9E12 - chains A and C of the 12 polymer chains in the assembly; structure by electron microscopy, 4.50 A resolution (low resolution: residue-level contacts below are approximate; hydrogen-bond / salt-bridge calls are withheld).

== Chain A ==
Protein: Cytoplasmic dynein 1 heavy chain 1
From: Homo sapiens
UniProtKB: Q14204 (DYHC1_HUMAN); residues 1-4646 here = UniProt positions 1-4646
Amino-acid sequence (4646 residues; numbered 1 to 4646; the number before each row is that of its first residue):
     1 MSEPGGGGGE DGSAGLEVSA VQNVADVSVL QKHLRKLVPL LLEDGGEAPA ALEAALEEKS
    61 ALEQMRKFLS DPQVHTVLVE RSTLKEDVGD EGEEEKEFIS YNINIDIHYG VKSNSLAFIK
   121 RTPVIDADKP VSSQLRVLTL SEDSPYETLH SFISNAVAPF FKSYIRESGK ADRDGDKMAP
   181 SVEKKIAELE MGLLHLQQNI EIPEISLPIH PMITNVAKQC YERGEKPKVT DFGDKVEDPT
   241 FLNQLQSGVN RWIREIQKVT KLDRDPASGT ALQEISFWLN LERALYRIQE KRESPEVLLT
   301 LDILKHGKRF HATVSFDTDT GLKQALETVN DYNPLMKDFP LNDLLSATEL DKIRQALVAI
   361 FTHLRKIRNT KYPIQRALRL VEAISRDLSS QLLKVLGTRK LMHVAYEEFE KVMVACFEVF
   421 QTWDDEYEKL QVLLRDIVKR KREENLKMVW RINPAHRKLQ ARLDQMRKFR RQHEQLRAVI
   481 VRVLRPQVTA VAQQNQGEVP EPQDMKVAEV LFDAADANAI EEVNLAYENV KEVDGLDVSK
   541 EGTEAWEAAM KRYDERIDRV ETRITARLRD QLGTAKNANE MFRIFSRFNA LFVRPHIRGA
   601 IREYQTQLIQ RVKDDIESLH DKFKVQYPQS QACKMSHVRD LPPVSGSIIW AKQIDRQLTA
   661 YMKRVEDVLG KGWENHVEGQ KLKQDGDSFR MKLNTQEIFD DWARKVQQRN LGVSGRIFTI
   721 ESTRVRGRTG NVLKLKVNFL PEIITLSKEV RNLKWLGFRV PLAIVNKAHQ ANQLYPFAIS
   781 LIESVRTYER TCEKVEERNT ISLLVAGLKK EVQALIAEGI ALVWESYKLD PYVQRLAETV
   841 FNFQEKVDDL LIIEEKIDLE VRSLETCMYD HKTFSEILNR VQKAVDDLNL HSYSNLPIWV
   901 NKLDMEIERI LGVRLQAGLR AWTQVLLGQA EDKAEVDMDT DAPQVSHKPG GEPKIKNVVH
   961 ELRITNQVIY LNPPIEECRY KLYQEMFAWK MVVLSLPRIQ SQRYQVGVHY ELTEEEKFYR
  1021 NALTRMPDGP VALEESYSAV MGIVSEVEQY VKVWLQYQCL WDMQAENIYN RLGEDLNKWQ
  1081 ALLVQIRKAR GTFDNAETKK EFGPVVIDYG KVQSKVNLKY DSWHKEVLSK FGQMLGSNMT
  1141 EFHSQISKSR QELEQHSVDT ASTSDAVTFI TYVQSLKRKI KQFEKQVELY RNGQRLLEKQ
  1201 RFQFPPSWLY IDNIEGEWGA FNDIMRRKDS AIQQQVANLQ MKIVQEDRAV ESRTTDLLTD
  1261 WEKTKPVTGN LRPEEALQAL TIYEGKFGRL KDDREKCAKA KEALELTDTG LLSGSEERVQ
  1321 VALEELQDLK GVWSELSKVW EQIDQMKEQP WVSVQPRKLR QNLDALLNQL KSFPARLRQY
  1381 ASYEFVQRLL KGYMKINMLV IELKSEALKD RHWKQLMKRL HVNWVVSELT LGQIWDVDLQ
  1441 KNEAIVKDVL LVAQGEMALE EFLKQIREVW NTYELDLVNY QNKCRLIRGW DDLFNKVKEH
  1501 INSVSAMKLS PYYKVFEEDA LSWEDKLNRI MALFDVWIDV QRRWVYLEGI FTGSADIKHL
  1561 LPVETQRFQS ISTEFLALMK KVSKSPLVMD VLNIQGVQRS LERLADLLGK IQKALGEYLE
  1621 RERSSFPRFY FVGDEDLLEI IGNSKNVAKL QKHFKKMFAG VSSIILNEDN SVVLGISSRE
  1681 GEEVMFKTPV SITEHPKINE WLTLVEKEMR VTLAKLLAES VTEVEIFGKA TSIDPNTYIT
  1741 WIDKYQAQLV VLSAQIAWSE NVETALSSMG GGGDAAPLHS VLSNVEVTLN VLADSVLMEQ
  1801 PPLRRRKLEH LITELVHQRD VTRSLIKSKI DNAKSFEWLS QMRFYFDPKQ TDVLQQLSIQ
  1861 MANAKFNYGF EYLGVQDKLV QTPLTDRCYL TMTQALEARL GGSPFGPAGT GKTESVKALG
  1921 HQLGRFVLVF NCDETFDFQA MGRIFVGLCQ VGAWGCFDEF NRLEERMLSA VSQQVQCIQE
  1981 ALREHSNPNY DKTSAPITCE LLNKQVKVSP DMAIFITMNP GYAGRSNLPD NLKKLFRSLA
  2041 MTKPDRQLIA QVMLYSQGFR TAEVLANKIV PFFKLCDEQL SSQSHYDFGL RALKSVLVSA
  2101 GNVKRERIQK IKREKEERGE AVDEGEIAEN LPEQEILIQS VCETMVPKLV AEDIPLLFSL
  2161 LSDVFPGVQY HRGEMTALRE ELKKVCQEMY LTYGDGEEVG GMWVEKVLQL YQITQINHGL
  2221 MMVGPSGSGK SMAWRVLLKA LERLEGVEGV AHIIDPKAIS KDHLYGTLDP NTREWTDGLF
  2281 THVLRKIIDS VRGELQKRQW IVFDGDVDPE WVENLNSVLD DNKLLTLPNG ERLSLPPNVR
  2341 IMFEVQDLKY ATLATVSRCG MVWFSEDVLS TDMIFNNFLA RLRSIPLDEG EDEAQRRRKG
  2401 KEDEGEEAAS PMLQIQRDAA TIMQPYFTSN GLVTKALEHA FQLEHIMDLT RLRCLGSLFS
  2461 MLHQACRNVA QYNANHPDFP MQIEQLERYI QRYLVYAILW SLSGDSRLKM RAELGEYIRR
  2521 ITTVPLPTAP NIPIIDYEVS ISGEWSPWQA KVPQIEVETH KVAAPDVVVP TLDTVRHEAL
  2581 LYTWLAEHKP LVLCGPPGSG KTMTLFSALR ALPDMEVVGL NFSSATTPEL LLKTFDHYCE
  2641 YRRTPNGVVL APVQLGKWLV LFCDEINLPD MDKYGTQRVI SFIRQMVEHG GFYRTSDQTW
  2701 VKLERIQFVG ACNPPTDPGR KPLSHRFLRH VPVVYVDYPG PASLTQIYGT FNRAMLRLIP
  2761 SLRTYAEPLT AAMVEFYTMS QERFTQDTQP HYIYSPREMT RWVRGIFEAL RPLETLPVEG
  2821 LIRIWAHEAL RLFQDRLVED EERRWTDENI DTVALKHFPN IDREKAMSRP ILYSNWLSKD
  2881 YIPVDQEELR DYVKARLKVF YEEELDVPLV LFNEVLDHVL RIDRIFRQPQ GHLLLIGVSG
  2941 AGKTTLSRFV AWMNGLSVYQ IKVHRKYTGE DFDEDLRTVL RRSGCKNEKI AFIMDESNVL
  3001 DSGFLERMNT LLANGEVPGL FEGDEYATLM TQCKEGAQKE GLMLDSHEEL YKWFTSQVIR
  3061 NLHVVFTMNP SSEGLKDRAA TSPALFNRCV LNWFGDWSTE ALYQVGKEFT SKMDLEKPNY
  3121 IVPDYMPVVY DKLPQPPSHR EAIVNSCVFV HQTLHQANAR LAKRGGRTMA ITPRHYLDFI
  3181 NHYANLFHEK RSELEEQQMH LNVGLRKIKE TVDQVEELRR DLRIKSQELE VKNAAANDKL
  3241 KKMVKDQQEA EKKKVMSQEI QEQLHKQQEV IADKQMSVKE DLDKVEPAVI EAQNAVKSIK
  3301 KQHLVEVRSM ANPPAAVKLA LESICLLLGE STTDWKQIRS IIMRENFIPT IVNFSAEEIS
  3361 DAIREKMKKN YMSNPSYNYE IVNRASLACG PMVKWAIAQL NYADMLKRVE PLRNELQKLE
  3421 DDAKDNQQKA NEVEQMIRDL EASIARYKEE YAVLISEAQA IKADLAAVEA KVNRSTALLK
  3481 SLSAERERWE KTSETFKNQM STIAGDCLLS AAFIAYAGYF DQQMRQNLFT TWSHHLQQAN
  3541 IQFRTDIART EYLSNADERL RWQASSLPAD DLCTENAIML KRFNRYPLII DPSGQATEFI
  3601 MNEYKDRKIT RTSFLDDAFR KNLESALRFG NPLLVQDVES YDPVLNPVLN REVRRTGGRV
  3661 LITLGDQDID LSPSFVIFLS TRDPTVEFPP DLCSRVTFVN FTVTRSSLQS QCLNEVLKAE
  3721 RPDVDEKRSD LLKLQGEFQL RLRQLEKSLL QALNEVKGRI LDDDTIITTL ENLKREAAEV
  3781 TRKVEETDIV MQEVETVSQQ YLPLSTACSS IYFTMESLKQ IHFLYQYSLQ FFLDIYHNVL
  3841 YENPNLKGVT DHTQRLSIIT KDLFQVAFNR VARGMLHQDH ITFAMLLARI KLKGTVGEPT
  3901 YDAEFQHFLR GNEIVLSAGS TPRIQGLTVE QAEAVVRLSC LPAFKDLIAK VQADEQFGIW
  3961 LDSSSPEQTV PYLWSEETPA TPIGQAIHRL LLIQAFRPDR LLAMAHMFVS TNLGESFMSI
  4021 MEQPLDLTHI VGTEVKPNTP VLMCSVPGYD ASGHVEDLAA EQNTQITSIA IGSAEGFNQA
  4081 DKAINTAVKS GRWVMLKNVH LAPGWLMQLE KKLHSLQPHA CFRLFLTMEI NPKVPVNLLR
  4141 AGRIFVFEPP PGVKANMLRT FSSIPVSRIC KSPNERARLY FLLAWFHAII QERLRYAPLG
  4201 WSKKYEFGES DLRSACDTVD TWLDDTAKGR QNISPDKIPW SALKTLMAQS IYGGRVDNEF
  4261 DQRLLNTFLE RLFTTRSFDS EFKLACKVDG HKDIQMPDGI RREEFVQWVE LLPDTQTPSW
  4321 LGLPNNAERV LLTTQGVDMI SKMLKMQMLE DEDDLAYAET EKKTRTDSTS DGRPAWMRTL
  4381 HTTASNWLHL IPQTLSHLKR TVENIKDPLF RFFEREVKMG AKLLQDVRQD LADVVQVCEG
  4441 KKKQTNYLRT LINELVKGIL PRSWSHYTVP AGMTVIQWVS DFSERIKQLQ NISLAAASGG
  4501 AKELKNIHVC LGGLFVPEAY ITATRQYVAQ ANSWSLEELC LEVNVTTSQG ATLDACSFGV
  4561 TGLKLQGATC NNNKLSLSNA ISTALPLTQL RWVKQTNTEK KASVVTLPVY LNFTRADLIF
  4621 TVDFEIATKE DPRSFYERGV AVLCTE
Disordered / not traced: 1-19, 489-511, 931-945, 2390-2409, 4348-4373, 4646
Curated features (UniProtKB/Swiss-Prot):
  - binding site (ATP): Gly1906 to Thr1913, Gly2224 to Ser2231, Gly2595 to Thr2602, Gly2937 to Thr2944
  - modified residue: Ser2 (N-acetylserine), Ser70 (Phosphoserine), Lys1125 (N6-acetyllysine), Ser1230 (Phosphoserine), Lys3480 (N6-acetyllysine), Ser4162 (Phosphoserine), Lys4283 (N6-acetyllysine), Thr4366 (Phosphothreonine), Ser4368 (Phosphoserine)
  - natural variant: Glu94 (E94K: Found in a patient with spinal muscular atrophy; uncertain significance), Lys129 (K129I: In CDCBM13), Arg264 (R264L: In SMALED1), His306 (H306R: In CMT2O and SMALED1), Ile584 (I584L: In SMALED1), Arg598 (R598C: In CMT2O and SMALED1), Thr659 to Met662 (deletion: In CDCBM13), Lys671 (K671E: In SMALED1), Pro776 (P776L: In SMALED1), Tyr970 (Y970C: In SMALED1), Gly1132 (G1132E: In SMALED1), Gln1194 (Q1194R: In CMT2O), 9 further natural variant entries in UniProt
Bound ions: Mg2+ site 1: Thr1913, Asp1958 (together with ADP); Mg2+ site 2: Glu2344 (together with ATP)
Residues lining bound ligands:
  - ADP (adenosine-5'-diphosphate), molecule 1: Leu1879, Val1880, Thr1882, Thr1885, Pro1907, Ala1908, Gly1909, Thr1910, Gly1911, Lys1912, Thr1913, Glu1914, Asp1958, Thr2017, Ile2049, Leu2090, Arg2091, Lys2094, Asp2320, Asp2321, Arg2358
  - ADP, molecule 2: Val2567, Val2568, Val2569, Thr2571, Thr2574, Pro2596, Pro2597, Gly2598, Ser2599, Gly2600, Lys2601, Thr2602, Met2603, Pro2739, Ile2747, Tyr2748, Phe2751, Pro2796, Arg2797, Thr2800
  - ADP, molecule 3: Val2907, Pro2908, Leu2909, Val2910, Phe2912, Val2915, Val2938, Ser2939, Gly2940, Ala2941, Gly2942, Lys2943, Thr2944, Thr2945, Trp3097, Arg3174, Leu3177, Asn3650
  - ATP (adenosine-5'-triphosphate): Tyr2190, Leu2191, Thr2192, Trp2203, Pro2225, Ser2226, Gly2227, Ser2228, Gly2229, Lys2230, Ser2231, Met2232, Glu2344, Leu2369, Met2373, Ile2374, Asn2377, Leu2452, Glu2688, Arg2726, Arg2729

== Chain C ==
Protein: Cytoplasmic dynein 1 intermediate chain 2
From: Homo sapiens
UniProtKB: Q13409 (DC1I2_HUMAN); the author numbering skips numbers that UniProt does not, so the offset changes along the chain: -25 to 217 = UniProt 1-243; 244-638 = UniProt 244-638
Amino-acid sequence (638 residues; each row starts with the number of its first residue; note: 26 numbers in that range are skipped by the numbering (no residue carries them; nothing is unmodelled there); numbers below 1 keep their minus sign (Met-25 is residue -25)):
   -25 MSDKSELKAE LERKKQRLAQ IREEKKRKEE ERKKKETDQK KEAVAPVQEE SDLEKKRREA
    35 EALLQSMGLT PESPIVFSEY WVPPPMSPSS KSVSTPSEAG SQDSGDGAVG SRTLHWDTDP
    95 SVLQLHSDSD LGRGPIKLGM AKITQVDFPP REIVTYTKET QTPVMAQPKE DEEEDDDVVA
   155 PKPPIEPEEE KTLKKDEEND SKAPPHELTE EEKQQILHSE EFLSFFDHST RIVERALSEQ
   215 INI
   244 FFDYSGRDLE DKEGEIQAGA KLSLNRQFFD ERWSKHRVVS CLDWSSQYPE LLVASYNNNE
   304 DAPHEPDGVA LVWNMKYKKT TPEYVFHCQS AVMSATFAKF HPNLVVGGTY SGQIVLWDNR
   364 SNKRTPVQRT PLSAAAHTHP VYCVNVVGTQ NAHNLISIST DGKICSWSLD MLSHPQDSME
   424 LVHKQSKAVA VTSMSFPVGD VNNFVVGSEE GSVYTACRHG SKAGISEMFE GHQGPITGIH
   484 CHAAVGAVDF SHLFVTSSFD WTVKLWTTKN NKPLYSFEDN ADYVYDVMWS PTHPALFACV
   544 DGMGRLDLWN LNNDTEVPTA SISVEGNPAL NRVRWTHSGR EIAVGDSEGQ IVIYDVGEQI
   604 AVPRNDEWAR FGRTLAEINA NRADAEEEAA TRIPA
Disordered / not traced: -25 to 181, 244-263, 622-638
Curated features (UniProtKB/Swiss-Prot):
  - modified residue: Ser-24 (N-acetylserine), Ser25 (Diphosphoserine), Ser64 (Phosphoserine), Thr69 (Phosphothreonine), Ser71 (Phosphoserine), Ser75 (Phosphoserine), Ser78 (Phosphoserine)

== Interface between chain A and chain C ==
Pairs across the interface (55):
  Asn577(A) - Asp522(C)
  Asn577(A) - Asn523(C)
  Asn579(A) - Glu559(C)
  Asn579(A) - Val560(C)
  Arg583(A) - Asp557(C)
  Arg583(A) - Glu559(C)
  Gln631(A) - Ala572(C)
  Gln631(A) - Ser590(C)
  Ala632(A) - Tyr526(C)
  Ala632(A) - Tyr528(C)
  Met635(A) - Tyr528(C)
  Met635(A) - Ala572(C)
  Val638(A) - Val281(C)
  Val638(A) - Asn300(C)
  Val638(A) - Met336(C)
  Arg639(A) - Tyr385(C)
  Arg639(A) - Thr480(C)
  Arg639(A) - Tyr528(C)
  Arg639(A) - Asn574(C)
  Arg639(A) - Arg575(C)
  Asp640(A) - Pro383(C)
  Asp640(A) - Glu452(C)
  Ile649(A) - Pro478(C)
  Ile649(A) - Phe502(C)
  Gln653(A) - Phe502(C)
  Gln653(A) - Asp503(C)
  Gln653(A) - Ala524(C)
  Gln653(A) - Asp525(C)
  Arg656(A) - His475(C)
  Arg656(A) - Gln476(C)
  Arg656(A) - Asp503(C)
  Arg656(A) - Thr505(C)
  Arg656(A) - Glu521(C)
  Gln657(A) - Asp503(C)
  Gln657(A) - Glu521(C)
  Gln657(A) - Asp522(C)
  Gln657(A) - Asn523(C)
  Lys748(A) - Tyr353(C)
  Asn752(A) - Glu452(C)
  Trp755(A) - Glu453(C)
  Tyr775(A) - Thr381(C)
  Pro776(A) - Thr381(C)
  Ile779(A) - Thr381(C)
  Glu783(A) - Gln332(C)
  Glu783(A) - Ser354(C)
  Arg786(A) - Asp310(C)
  Arg786(A) - Gln332(C)
  Thr787(A) - Gln332(C)
  Arg790(A) - Pro306(C)
  Arg790(A) - His307(C)
  Arg790(A) - Gln332(C)
  Phe841(A) - Arg372(C)
  Gln844(A) - Thr368(C)
  Asp848(A) - Lys366(C)
  Asp848(A) - Thr368(C)
Other interface residues (no listed pair), chain A (36 interface residues in all): Ala578, Leu619, Lys622, Lys634, Leu641, Lys652, Ala660, Arg751, Ser780, Gln834
Other interface residues (no listed pair), chain C (46 interface residues in all): Glu308, Ser333, Gln356, Leu375, Ser376, His382, Thr403, Gly454

== Overview ==
Chain A and chain C form an interface of 36 and 46 residues respectively. Chain A binds 3 copies of ADP and
ATP. The Mg2+ site 1 is built by Thr1913(A) and Asp1958(A). From UniProt: 32 ATP-binding residues on chain A.
Here chain A is Cytoplasmic dynein 1 heavy chain 1 and chain C is Cytoplasmic dynein 1 intermediate chain 2,
both from Homo sapiens. Entry 9E12 (Full-length human dynein-1 in phi comformation under Lis1 condition) was
determined by electron microscopy, deposited together with 9E0Z, 9E10, 9E11, 9E13 and 9E14.
